Entry 1P34 (X-ray diffraction, 2.70 A resolution); this record covers chains G and H of the 10 polymer chains in the assembly.

Chain G:
Name: Histone H2A
Organism: Xenopus laevis
UniProt: Q7ZT66 (Q7ZT66_9ZZZZ); residues 1001-1129 here correspond to UniProt positions 2-130 (UniProt number = residue number - 999)
Sequence (129 residues; numbered 1001 to 1129; the number before each row is that of its first residue):
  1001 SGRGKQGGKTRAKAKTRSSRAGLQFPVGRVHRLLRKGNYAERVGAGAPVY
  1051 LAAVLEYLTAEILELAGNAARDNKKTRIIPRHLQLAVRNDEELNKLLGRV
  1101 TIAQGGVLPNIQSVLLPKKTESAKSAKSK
Disordered / not traced: 1001-1012, 1120-1129
Construct notes: conflict Ala-1014 (Ser15 in Q7ZT66), Gly-1067 (Trp68 in Q7ZT66), Asn-1068 (Glu69 in Q7ZT66), 21 further conflict positions vs the reference (Q7ZT66) not listed

Chain H:
Name: Histone H2B
Organism: Xenopus laevis
UniProt: P02281 (H2B1_XENLA); residues 1398-1522 here correspond to UniProt positions 1-125 (UniProt number = residue number - 1397)
Sequence (125 residues; each row starts with the number of its first residue):
  1398 PEPAKSAPAPKKGSKKAVTKTQKKDGKKRRKSRKESYAIYVYKVLKQVHP
  1448 DTGISSKAMSIMNSFVNDVFERIAGEASRLAHYNKRSTITSREIQTAVRL
  1498 LLPGELAKHAVSEGTKAVTKYTSAK
Disordered / not traced: 1398-1427, 1522
Construct notes: conflict Gln-1419 (Pro23 in P02281), Leu-1442 (Met46 in P02281), Ser-1457 (Gly61 in P02281), Val-1466 (Ile70 in P02281)
Curated features (UniProtKB/Swiss-Prot):
  - modified residue: Lys-1413 (N6-acetyllysine)

Chain G / chain H interface:
Residue-residue contacts - 112 pairs, chain G then chain H:
  Arg-1017(G) with Tyr-1518(H)
  Ser-1019(G) with Lys-1517(H)
  Arg-1020(G) with Lys-1517(H); Tyr-1518(H)
  Ala-1021(G) with Ala-1514(H); Lys-1517(H); Tyr-1518(H), hydrophobic
  Leu-1023(G) with Ala-1514(H), hydrophobic
  Gln-1024(G) with Tyr-1437(H); Lys-1440(H); Gln-1444(H)
  Phe-1025(G) with Tyr-1434(H), hydrophobic; Tyr-1437(H), hydrophobic; Val-1441(H), hydrophobic
  Pro-1026(G) with Tyr-1437(H)
  Arg-1029(G) with Glu-1432(H), salt bridge; Ser-1433(H), hydrogen bond (side chain-backbone); Tyr-1437(H)
  Val-1030(G) with Phe-1467(H), hydrophobic
  Arg-1032(G) with Glu-1432(H), salt bridge
  Leu-1033(G) with Tyr-1434(H); Phe-1467(H), hydrophobic
  Leu-1034(G) with Phe-1467(H), hydrophobic; Ala-1471(H), hydrophobic
  Tyr-1039(G) with Phe-1467(H); Ala-1471(H); Ser-1475(H), hydrogen bond (backbone-side chain); Ile-1486(H)
  Ala-1040(G) with Ser-1484(H); Ile-1486(H), hydrophobic
  Glu-1041(G) with Ser-1484(H), hydrogen bond (backbone-backbone)
  Arg-1042(G) with Ser-1484(H), hydrogen bond (backbone-backbone); Thr-1485(H); Ile-1486(H), hydrogen bond (backbone-backbone)
  Val-1043(G) with Ile-1486(H)
  Gly-1044(G) with Thr-1485(H); Ile-1486(H), hydrogen bond (backbone-backbone)
  Gly-1046(G) with Ser-1488(H); Val-1515(H)
  Ala-1047(G) with Ile-1486(H); Thr-1487(H); Ser-1488(H); Ile-1491(H)
  Val-1049(G) with Ala-1514(H); Val-1515(H); Tyr-1518(H), hydrophobic
  Tyr-1050(G) with Ser-1488(H); Ile-1491(H), hydrophobic; Gln-1492(H), hydrogen bond; Val-1508(H), hydrogen bond (side chain-backbone); Gly-1511(H); Thr-1512(H); Val-1515(H), hydrophobic
  Leu-1051(G) with Phe-1467(H), hydrophobic; Ile-1470(H), hydrophobic; Ile-1491(H), hydrophobic
  Ala-1053(G) with Glu-1510(H); Gly-1511(H); Ala-1514(H), hydrophobic
  Val-1054(G) with Ile-1470(H), hydrophobic; Val-1495(H), hydrophobic; Ala-1507(H)
  Leu-1055(G) with Val-1463(H); Phe-1467(H)
  Glu-1056(G) with Val-1441(H)
  Tyr-1057(G) with Leu-1503(H); His-1506(H); Ala-1507(H); Glu-1510(H)
  Leu-1058(G) with Val-1466(H), hydrophobic; Leu-1499(H), hydrophobic; Leu-1503(H), hydrophobic
  Thr-1059(G) with Met-1459(H); Val-1463(H)
  Ala-1060(G) with Val-1441(H), hydrophobic
  Ile-1062(G) with Phe-1462(H), hydrophobic
  Leu-1063(G) with Val-1438(H); Leu-1442(H), hydrophobic; His-1446(H); Met-1459(H), hydrophobic
  Glu-1064(G) with Val-1445(H); His-1446(H), salt bridge
  Gly-1067(G) with His-1446(H)
  Asn-1068(G) with His-1446(H)
  Thr-1076(G) with Thr-1449(H); Gly-1450(H), hydrogen bond (backbone-backbone)
  Arg-1077(G) with Gly-1450(H); Ile-1451(H); Ser-1452(H)
  Ile-1078(G) with Thr-1449(H); Gly-1450(H), hydrogen bond (backbone-backbone); Ile-1451(H); Ser-1452(H), hydrogen bond (backbone-backbone); Ala-1455(H)
  Ile-1079(G) with Ser-1452(H); Ala-1455(H), hydrophobic
  Pro-1080(G) with Ser-1452(H); Ile-1458(H), hydrophobic
  Leu-1083(G) with Ala-1455(H); Ile-1458(H), hydrophobic; Met-1459(H), hydrophobic
  Glu-1092(G) with Pro-1500(H); Gly-1501(H); Glu-1502(H), hydrogen bond (side chain-backbone); Leu-1503(H), hydrogen bond (side chain-backbone)
  Leu-1093(G) with Leu-1503(H), hydrophobic
  Lys-1095(G) with Pro-1500(H)
  Leu-1096(G) with Arg-1469(H), hydrogen bond (backbone-side chain); Leu-1499(H), hydrophobic
  Leu-1097(G) with Arg-1469(H)
  Ile-1102(G) with Ile-1458(H), hydrophobic
  Ala-1103(G) with Ile-1458(H)
Interface residues without a listed pair, chain G (53 interface residues in all): Gly-1022, Glu-1061, Val-1100
Interface residues without a listed pair, chain H (57 interface residues in all): Asp-1448, Lys-1454, Asp-1465, Glu-1468, Gly-1472, His-1479, Leu-1498, Ala-1521

In short:
53 residues of chain G face 57 of chain H across their interface, with 14 hydrogen bonds and 3 salt bridges.
Polar contacts include Arg-1029(G)/Glu-1432(H), Arg-1032(G)/Glu-1432(H) and Glu-1064(G)/His-1446(H).
Chain G is Histone H2A and chain H is Histone H2B, both from Xenopus laevis; the structure, Crystallographic
Studies of Nucleosome Core Particles containing Histone 'Sin' Mutants, was determined by X-ray diffraction,
deposited together with 1P3A, 1P3B, 1P3F, 1P3G, 1P3I, 1P3K and 4 further entries.
